PDB entry 7TP3 | X-ray diffraction, 2.33 A resolution | chains Z and H of the 3 polymer chains in the assembly

Chain Z:
Name: Spike protein S1
Organism: Severe acute respiratory syndrome coronavirus 2
Reference sequence: P0DTC2 (SPIKE_SARS2); numbering as in UniProt (aligned over 319-541)
Sequence (231 residues; each row starts with the number of its first residue):
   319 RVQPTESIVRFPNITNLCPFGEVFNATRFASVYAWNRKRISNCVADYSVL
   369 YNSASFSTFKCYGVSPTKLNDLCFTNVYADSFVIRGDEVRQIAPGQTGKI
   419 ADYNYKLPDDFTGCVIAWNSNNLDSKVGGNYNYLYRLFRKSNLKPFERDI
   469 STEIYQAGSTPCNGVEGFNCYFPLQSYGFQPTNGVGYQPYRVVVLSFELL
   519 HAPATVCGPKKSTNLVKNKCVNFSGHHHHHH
Not modelled in the structure: 319-333, 528-549
Sequence notes: expression tag (542-549)
UniProt features mapped onto this chain:
  - region: Arg403 to Asp405 (Integrin-binding motif), Asn448 to Phe456 (Immunodominant HLA epitope recognized by the CD8+)
  - glycosylation: Thr323 (O-linked (GalNAc) threonine), Ser325 (O-linked (HexNAc...) serine), Asn331 (N-linked (GlcNAc...) (complex) asparagine), Asn343 (N-linked (GlcNAc...) (complex) asparagine)
  - natural variant: Gly339 (G339D: In strain: Omicron/BA.1, Omicron/BA.2 and 4 more; G339H: In strain: Omicron/BA.2.75, Omicron/XBB.1.5 and 1 more), Arg346 (R346K: In strain: Mu/B.1.621; R346T: In strain: Omicron/BQ.1.1, Omicron/XBB.1.5 and 1 more), Leu368 (L368I: In strain: Omicron/XBB.1.5, Omicron/EG.5.1), Ser371 (S371F: In strain: Omicron/BA.2, Omicron/BA.2.12.1 and 6 more; S371L: In strain: Omicron/BA.1), Ser373 (S373P: In strain: Omicron/BA.1, Omicron/BA.2 and 7 more), Ser375 (S375F: In strain: Omicron/BA.1, Omicron/BA.2 and 7 more), Thr376 (T376A: In strain: Omicron/BA.2, Omicron/BA.2.12.1 and 5 more), Asp405 (D405N: In strain: Omicron/BA.2, Omicron/BA.2.12.1 and 6 more), Arg408 (R408S: In strain: Omicron/BA.2, Omicron/BA.2.12.1 and 6 more), Lys417 (K417N: In strain: Beta/B.1.351, Omicron/BA.1 and 8 more; K417T: In strain: Gamma/P.1), Asn440 (N440K: In strain: Omicron/BA.1, Omicron/BA.2 and 7 more), Lys444 (K444T: In strain: Omicron/BQ.1.1), 16 further natural variant entries in UniProt
  - mutagenesis: Asn331 (N331Q: Reduced viral infectivity), Asn343 (N343Q: Reduced viral infectivity), Leu452 (L452R: Increased resistance to neutralizing antibodies. Decreases HLA binding to NF9 epitope. Increased binding affinity to human ACE2), Tyr453 (Y453F: Decreased HLA binding to NF9 epitope. Increased binding affinity to human ACE2), Ala475 (A475V: Increased resistance to neutralizing antibodies), Val483 (V483A: Increased resistance to neutralizing antibodies), Glu484 (E484D: Increased replication in human TMEM106B overexpressing cells), Phe490 (F490L: Increased resistance to neutralizing antibodies and human covalescent sera neutralization), Gln493 (Q493N: Reduced host ACE2-binding affinity in vitro; Q493Y: Reduced host ACE2-binding affinity in vitro), Asn501 (N501T: Reduced host ACE2-binding affinity in vitro; N501Y: Increased binding affinity to human ACE2), His519 (H519P: Increased resistance to human covalescent sera neutralization)
Cystine bridges: Cys336-Cys361, Cys379-Cys432, Cys391-Cys525, Cys480-Cys488

Chain H:
Name: K288.2 heavy chain
Organism: Macaca mulatta
Sequence (231 residues; numbered 1 to 231; the number before each row is that of its first residue):
     1 EVRLVESGGGLVKPGGSLRLSCVASGFTFSSYEMHWVRQAPGKGLEWVSV
    51 ISESGATTHYTDSVKGRFTISRDNAKNSLFLQMNSLRAEDTAVYYCTRPQ
   101 SVTVFGVAATSYEAFDFWGQGLRVTVSSASTKGPSVFPLAPSSKSTSGGT
   151 AALGCLVKDYFPEPVTVSWNSGALTSGVHTFPAVLQSSGLYSLSSVVTVP
   201 SSSLGTQTYICNVNHKPSNTKVDKRVEPKSC
Cystine bridges: Cys22-Cys96, Cys155-Cys211

Chain Z / chain H interface:
Residue-residue contacts (26):
  Ala372(Z) - Lys65(H)  hydrogen bond (backbone-side chain)
  Phe374(Z) - Lys65(H)
  Gly404(Z) - Thr57(H)  hydrogen bond (backbone-side chain)
  Asp405(Z) - Ser52(H)  hydrogen bond
  Asp405(Z) - Ser54(H)
  Asp405(Z) - Ala56(H)
  Asp405(Z) - Thr57(H)  hydrogen bond
  Arg408(Z) - Ala56(H)
  Gln498(Z) - Ser111(H)
  Thr500(Z) - Ser111(H)
  Thr500(Z) - Tyr112(H)  hydrogen bond (backbone-backbone)
  Asn501(Z) - Ala109(H)
  Asn501(Z) - Thr110(H)  hydrogen bond (side chain-backbone)
  Asn501(Z) - Ser111(H)  hydrogen bond
  Gly502(Z) - Glu33(H)
  Gly502(Z) - Thr110(H)  hydrogen bond (backbone-backbone)
  Gly502(Z) - Tyr112(H)
  Val503(Z) - Glu33(H)  hydrogen bond (backbone-side chain)
  Val503(Z) - Thr57(H)
  Gly504(Z) - Ser52(H)
  Gly504(Z) - Thr57(H)
  Tyr505(Z) - Glu53(H)
  Tyr505(Z) - Ala108(H)
  Tyr505(Z) - Ala109(H)  hydrophobic
  Tyr505(Z) - Thr110(H)
  Tyr508(Z) - Thr57(H)
Other interface residues (no listed pair), chain Z (15 interface residues in all): Ser373, Ser375
Other interface residues (no listed pair), chain H (18 interface residues in all): Val50, Ile51, Thr58, His59, Asp62, Glu113
Interface features reported in the paper:
  - epitope / paratope residues, chain H: Glu33(H)

In short:
Chain Z and chain H form an interface of 15 and 18 residues respectively, with 9 hydrogen bonds. Polar pairs
include Ala372(Z)-Lys65(H), Gly404(Z)-Thr57(H) and Asp405(Z)-Ser52(H). From UniProt: 11 mutagenesis sites on
chain Z. The paper reports the epitope/paratope residue Glu33(H).
Here chain Z is Spike protein S1 (Severe acute respiratory syndrome coronavirus 2) and chain H is K288.2 heavy
chain (Macaca mulatta). Entry 7TP3 (Crystal structure of SARS-CoV-2 receptor binding domain in complex with
neutralizing antibody K288.2) was determined by X-ray diffraction together with 7TP4 from the same study.
